6JB5 - chains A and B; structure by X-ray diffraction, 1.55 A resolution.

# Chain A
Molecule: Nanobody D3-L11
Organism: Camelus dromedarius
Notes: engineered mutation(s): Y102A; antibody fragment or engineered binder
Chain sequence (136 residues; numbered 1 to 136; the number before each row is that of its first residue):
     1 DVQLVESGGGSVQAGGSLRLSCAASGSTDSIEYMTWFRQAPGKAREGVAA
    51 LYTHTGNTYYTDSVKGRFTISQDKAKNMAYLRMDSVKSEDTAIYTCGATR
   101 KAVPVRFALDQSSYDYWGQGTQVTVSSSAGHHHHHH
Not modelled in the structure: 127-136
Cystine bridges: Cys22-Cys96

# Chain B
Molecule: Lysozyme C
Organism: Gallus gallus
Notes: EC 3.2.1.17
UniProt: P00698 (LYSC_CHICK); residues 1-129 here correspond to UniProt positions 19-147 (UniProt number = residue number + 18)
Chain sequence (129 residues; numbered 1 to 129; the number before each row is that of its first residue):
     1 KVFGRCELAAAMKRHGLDNYRGYSLGNWVCAAKFESNFNTQATNRNTDGS
    51 TDYGILQINSRWWCNDGRTPGSRNLCNIPCSALLSSDITASVNCAKKIVS
   101 DGNGMNAWVAWRNRCKGTDVQAWIRGCRL
Cystine bridges: Cys6-Cys127, Cys30-Cys115, Cys64-Cys80, Cys76-Cys94
UniProt features mapped onto this chain:
  - active site: Glu35, Asp52
  - binding site (substrate): Asp101

# Interface between chain A and chain B
Pairs across the interface - 34 pairs, chain A then chain B:
  Glu32(A) - Val109(B)
  Glu32(A) - Arg112(B)  salt bridge
  Tyr52(A) - Asn103(B)
  Tyr52(A) - Asn106(B)  hydrogen bond (side chain-backbone)
  Tyr52(A) - Arg112(B)
  His54(A) - Asn106(B)
  His54(A) - Arg112(B)  hydrogen bond
  His54(A) - Lys116(B)  hydrogen bond (backbone-side chain)
  Thr55(A) - Asn103(B)  hydrogen bond
  Thr55(A) - Asn106(B)
  Asn57(A) - Gly102(B)  hydrogen bond (side chain-backbone)
  Asn57(A) - Asn103(B)  hydrogen bond
  Tyr59(A) - Asn103(B)  hydrogen bond
  Arg100(A) - Thr47(B)
  Lys101(A) - Asp52(B)  salt bridge
  Lys101(A) - Asn59(B)
  Lys101(A) - Trp62(B)
  Ala102(A) - Trp62(B)
  Ala102(A) - Ala107(B)
  Val103(A) - Trp62(B)  hydrophobic
  Pro104(A) - Trp62(B)
  Pro104(A) - Trp63(B)  hydrophobic
  Pro104(A) - Leu75(B)  hydrophobic
  Pro104(A) - Asp101(B)
  Val105(A) - Asp101(B)  hydrogen bond (backbone-side chain)
  Val105(A) - Asn103(B)
  Arg106(A) - Leu75(B)
  Phe107(A) - Trp62(B)  hydrophobic
  Phe107(A) - Arg73(B)
  Phe107(A) - Leu75(B)  hydrophobic
  Asp110(A) - Arg73(B)  salt bridge
  Ser112(A) - Arg61(B)  hydrogen bond (backbone-side chain)
  Ser113(A) - Arg61(B)
  Ser113(A) - Trp62(B)
Interface residues without a listed pair, chain A (19 interface residues in all): Asp29, Tyr33

# Overview
19 residues of chain A face 16 of chain B across their interface, with 9 hydrogen bonds and 3 salt bridges.
Polar contacts include Glu32(A)-Arg112(B), Lys101(A)-Asp52(B) and Asp110(A)-Arg73(B). UniProt lists
active-site residues Glu35(B) and Asp52(B) and substrate-binding residue Asp101(B) on chain B.
Here chain A is Nanobody D3-L11 (Camelus dromedarius) and chain B is Lysozyme C (Gallus gallus). Entry 6JB5
(Crystal structure of nanobody D3-L11 mutant Y102A in complex with hen egg-white lysozyme (form II)) was
determined by X-ray diffraction together with 6JB2, 6JB8 and 6JB9 from the same study.
